Entry 6VK8 (X-ray diffraction, 2.03 A resolution); this record covers chains F and G of the 8 polymer chains in the assembly.

[Chain F]
Molecule: Methane monooxygenase
Organism: Methylosinus trichosporium OB3b
UniProt: A0A2D2D5X7 (A0A2D2D5X7_METTR); numbering as in UniProt (aligned over 1-395)
Amino-acid sequence (395 residues; numbered 1 to 395; the number before each row is that of its first residue):
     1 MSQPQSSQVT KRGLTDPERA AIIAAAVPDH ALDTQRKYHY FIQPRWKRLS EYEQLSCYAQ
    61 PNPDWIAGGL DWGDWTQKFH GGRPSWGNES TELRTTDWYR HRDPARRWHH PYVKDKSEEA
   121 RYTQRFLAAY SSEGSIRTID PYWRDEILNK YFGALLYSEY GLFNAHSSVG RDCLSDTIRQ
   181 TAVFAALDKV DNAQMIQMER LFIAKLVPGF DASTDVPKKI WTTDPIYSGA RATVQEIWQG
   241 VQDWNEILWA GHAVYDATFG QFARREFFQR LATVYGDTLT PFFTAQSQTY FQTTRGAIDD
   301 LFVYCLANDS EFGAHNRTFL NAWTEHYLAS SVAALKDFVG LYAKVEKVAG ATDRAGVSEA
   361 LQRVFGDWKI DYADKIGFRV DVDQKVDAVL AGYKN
Unresolved in the structure: 1-3

[Chain G]
Molecule: Methane monooxygenase
Organism: Methylosinus trichosporium OB3b
UniProt: A0A2D2D0T0 (A0A2D2D0T0_METTR); residue numbers follow UniProt; this construct covers 1-169
Amino-acid sequence (169 residues; each row starts with the number of its first residue):
     1 MAKREPIHDN SIRTEWEAKI AKLTSVDQAT KFIQDFRLAY TSPFRKSYDI DVDYQYIERK
    61 IEEKLSVLKT EKLPVADLIT KATTGEDAAA VEATWIAKIK AAKSKYEAER IHIEFRQLYK
   121 PPVLPVNVFL RTDAALGTVL MEIRNTDYYG TPLEGLRKER GVKVLHLQA
Unresolved in the structure: 1

[Interface between chain F and chain G]
Contacting residue pairs (51):
  D64(F) - H8(G)  salt bridge
  D64(F) - R13(G)  salt bridge
  D64(F) - R59(G)  hydrogen bond (backbone-side chain)
  W65(F) - Q55(G)  hydrogen bond
  W65(F) - Y56(G)
  W65(F) - R59(G)
  A67(F) - R59(G)
  D71(F) - H8(G)
  W72(F) - I7(G)  hydrophobic
  G73(F) - Q55(G)
  D74(F) - Q55(G)  hydrogen bond
  H80(F) - H112(G)
  H80(F) - L140(G)
  H80(F) - M141(G)
  H80(F) - R144(G)  hydrogen bond
  G81(F) - H112(G)
  G81(F) - I113(G)
  G81(F) - R116(G)
  G81(F) - L140(G)
  G82(F) - R116(G)
  R83(F) - R116(G)
  R83(F) - L130(G)  hydrogen bond (side chain-backbone)
  R83(F) - D133(G)  salt bridge
  R83(F) - A134(G)
  P84(F) - R116(G)
  N88(F) - E62(G)
  E89(F) - R116(G)  salt bridge
  E89(F) - K120(G)
  E89(F) - P121(G)
  E89(F) - V126(G)
  E89(F) - F129(G)
  E89(F) - L130(G)
  S90(F) - V126(G)
  T91(F) - V126(G)
  E92(F) - P125(G)
  E92(F) - V126(G)  hydrogen bond (side chain-backbone)
  R94(F) - E62(G)  salt bridge
  V241(F) - N127(G)
  Q242(F) - N127(G)  hydrogen bond (backbone-side chain)
  Q242(F) - L130(G)
  D243(F) - N127(G)  hydrogen bond (backbone-side chain)
  E246(F) - N127(G)  hydrogen bond
  F312(F) - E63(G)
  F312(F) - V67(G)  hydrophobic
  H315(F) - S66(G)  hydrogen bond
  H315(F) - V67(G)
  H315(F) - T70(G)
  T318(F) - T70(G)
  T318(F) - L78(G)
  F319(F) - T70(G)
  A322(F) - V75(G)  hydrophobic
Also at the interface, not in a pair above, chain F (31 interface residues in all): I66, L70, T96, E311
Also at the interface, not in a pair above, chain G (33 interface residues in all): Y54, K69, P122, G137, N145

[In short]
31 residues of chain F and 33 residues of chain G are in contact, with 10 hydrogen bonds and 5 salt bridges.
Polar contacts include D64(F)-H8(G), D64(F)-R13(G) and R83(F)-D133(G).
Here chain F is Methane monooxygenase and chain G is Methane monooxygenase, both from Methylosinus
trichosporium OB3b. Entry 6VK8 (Crystal Structure of Methylosinus trichosporium OB3b Soluble Methane
Monooxygenase Hydroxylase and Regulatory Component Complex with small ...) was determined by X-ray diffraction
(same publication as 6VK4, 6VK5, 6VK6 and 6VK7).
